PDB entry 2FKD | X-ray diffraction, 2.70 A resolution | chains D and M of the 14 polymer chains in the assembly

== Chain D (and M) ==
Molecule: Repressor protein CI
Organism: Enterobacteria phage 186
Notes: fragment: C-terminal domain; chain M of this document is another copy of the same molecule, construct and numbering; everything in this record applies to it too
UniProt: P08707 (RPC1_BP186); residues 83-192 here = UniProt positions 83-192
Sequence (110 residues; each row starts with the number of its first residue):
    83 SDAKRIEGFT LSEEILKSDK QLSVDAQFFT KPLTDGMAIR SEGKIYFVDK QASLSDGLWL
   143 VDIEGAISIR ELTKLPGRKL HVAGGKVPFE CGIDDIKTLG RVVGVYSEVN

== Chain D / chain M interface ==
Contacting residue pairs (57):
  S83(D) with R87(M); K102(M); Q103(M), hydrogen bond (side chain-backbone)
  R87(D) with S83(M), hydrogen bond (side chain-backbone); A85(M)
  K102(D) with S83(M); Q109(M), hydrogen bond
  Q103(D) with S83(M); D107(M); Q109(M)
  L104(D) with D107(M); Q109(M); F110(M), hydrophobic
  S105(D) with S83(M); D84(M); A85(M); V106(M); D107(M), hydrogen bond (backbone-side chain)
  V106(D) with S105(M); F110(M), hydrophobic
  D107(D) with L104(M); S105(M), hydrogen bond (side chain-backbone)
  Q109(D) with K102(M), hydrogen bond; Q103(M); L104(M); R122(M)
  F110(D) with L104(M), hydrophobic; F110(M), hydrophobic; F129(M), hydrophobic; Y188(M), hydrogen bond (backbone-side chain); E190(M)
  F111(D) with E190(M)
  T112(D) with E190(M), hydrogen bond (backbone-side chain)
  R122(D) with Q109(M)
  F129(D) with F110(M), hydrophobic; Y188(M), hydrophobic
  V185(D) with E190(M)
  G186(D) with Y188(M); S189(M)
  V187(D) with V187(M); Y188(M); S189(M), hydrogen bond (backbone-backbone)
  Y188(D) with F110(M), hydrogen bond (side chain-backbone); F111(M); F129(M), hydrophobic; V185(M); G186(M); V187(M); Y188(M)
  S189(D) with G186(M); V187(M), hydrogen bond (backbone-backbone)
  E190(D) with F110(M); F111(M); T112(M), hydrogen bond (side chain-backbone); V185(M); G186(M)
  N192(D) with E153(M), hydrogen bond
Other interface residues (no listed pair), chain D (24 interface residues in all): D84, A85, I127
Other interface residues (no listed pair), chain M (25 interface residues in all): K113, L140

== In short ==
The interface between chain D and chain M involves 24 residues on one side and 25 on the other; the contacts
include 13 hydrogen bonds. Polar pairs include S83(D)-Q103(M), R87(D)-S83(M) and K102(D)-Q109(M).
Chain D and chain M are both Repressor protein CI (Enterobacteria phage 186); the structure, Crystal Structure
of the C-terminal domain of Bacteriophage 186 repressor, was determined by X-ray diffraction.
